Entry 3PUY (X-ray diffraction, 3.10 A resolution); this record covers chains G and A of the 5 polymer chains in the assembly.

[Chain G]
Molecule: Maltose transporter subunit; membrane component of ABC superfamily
Organism: Escherichia coli
UniProt: B1XC31 (B1XC31_ECODH); numbering as in UniProt (aligned over 1-296)
Sequence (296 residues; numbered 1 to 296; the number before each row is that of its first residue):
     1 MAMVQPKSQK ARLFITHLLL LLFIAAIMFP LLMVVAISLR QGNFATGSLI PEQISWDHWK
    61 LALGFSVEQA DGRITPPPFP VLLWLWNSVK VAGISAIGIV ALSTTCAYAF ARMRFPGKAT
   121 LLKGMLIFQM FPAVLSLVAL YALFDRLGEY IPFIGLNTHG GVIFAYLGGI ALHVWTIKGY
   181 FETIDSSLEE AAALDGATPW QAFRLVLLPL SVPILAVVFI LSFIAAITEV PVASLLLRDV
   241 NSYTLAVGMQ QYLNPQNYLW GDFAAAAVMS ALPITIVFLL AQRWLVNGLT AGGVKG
Unresolved in the structure: 1, 7-8

[Chain A]
Molecule: Fused maltose transport subunit, ATP-binding component of ABC superfamily; regulatory protein
Organism: Escherichia coli
UniProt: B1XC34 (B1XC34_ECODH); residues 1-371 here = UniProt positions 1-371
Sequence (381 residues; each row starts with the number of its first residue):
     1 MASVQLQNVT KAWGEVVVSK DINLDIHEGE FVVFVGPSGC GKSTLLRMIA GLETITSGDL
    61 FIGEKRMNDT PPAERGVGMV FQSYALYPHL SVAENMSFGL KLAGAKKEVI NQRVNQVAEV
   121 LQLAHLLDRK PKALSGGQRQ RVAIGRTLVA EPSVFLLDEP LSNLDAALRV QMRIEISRLH
   181 KRLGRTMIYV THDQVEAMTL ADKIVVLDAG RVAQVGKPLE LYHYPADRFV AGFIGSPKMN
   241 FLPVKVTATA IDQVQVELPM PNRQQVWLPV ESRDVQVGAN MSLGIRPEHL LPSDIADVIL
   301 EGEVQVVEQL GNETQIHIQI PSIRQNLVYR QNDVVLVEEG ATFAIGLPPE RCHLFREDGT
   361 ACRRLHKEPG VASASHHHHH H
Unresolved in the structure: 1, 373-381
Sequence notes: expression tag (372-381)
Bound ions: Mg2+: S43, Q82 (together with AMP-PNP)
Ligand contacts:
  - AMP-PNP (ANP; phosphoaminophosphonic acid-adenylate ester), molecule 1: W13, V18, P37, S38, G39, C40, G41, K42, S43, T44, Q82, E159, H192
  - AMP-PNP (ANP), molecule 2: L126, R129, K132, A133, L134, S135, G136, G137, Q138, N163

[Chain G / chain A interface]
Contacting residue pairs (48):
  S187(G) with A85(A)
  L188(G) with A85(A); L86(A); Y87(A); P88(A)
  E190(G) with R47(A), salt bridge; L52(A)
  A191(G) with F81(A), hydrophobic; A85(A); Y87(A), hydrogen bond (backbone-side chain); R146(A)
  A192(G) with Y87(A), hydrogen bond (backbone-side chain)
  A193(G) with A73(A)
  L194(G) with A50(A); L52(A), hydrophobic; P72(A), hydrophobic; V77(A); M79(A), hydrophobic; F81(A), hydrophobic
  D195(G) with Y87(A), hydrogen bond; F98(A); G99(A); R146(A)
  G196(G) with A73(A)
  A197(G) with L102(A), hydrophobic
  Q201(G) with L102(A)
  L205(G) with H89(A), hydrogen bond (backbone-side chain); F98(A), hydrophobic; L102(A), hydrophobic
  V206(G) with Y87(A), hydrophobic; F98(A), hydrophobic
  P209(G) with H89(A)
  L210(G) with H89(A)
  G288(G) with K132(A), hydrogen bond (backbone-side chain)
  L289(G) with P88(A)
  T290(G) with P88(A)
  A291(G) with P88(A); K132(A)
  G292(G) with P131(A); R139(A)
  G293(G) with S83(A); A85(A), hydrogen bond (backbone-backbone); L86(A), hydrogen bond (backbone-backbone); P88(A)
  V294(G) with S83(A)
  K295(G) with S83(A), hydrogen bond (backbone-backbone); Y84(A), hydrogen bond; N163(A), hydrogen bond
Other interface residues (no listed pair), chain A (25 interface residues in all): Q82, A150

[In short]
Chain G and chain A form an interface of 23 and 25 residues respectively, with 10 hydrogen bonds and 1 salt
bridge. Polar pairs include E190(G)-R47(A), A191(G)-Y87(A) and A192(G)-Y87(A). Bound to chain A: AMP-PNP. The
Mg2+ site is built by S43(A) and Q82(A).
Here chain G is Maltose transporter subunit; membrane component of ABC superfamily and chain A is Fused
maltose transport subunit, ATP-binding component of ABC superfamily; regulatory protein, both from Escherichia
coli. Entry 3PUY (Crystal Structure of an outward-facing MBP-Maltose transporter complex bound to AMP-PNP
after crystal soaking of the ...) was determined by X-ray diffraction, deposited together with 3PUZ and 3PV0.
